PDB entry 6YTN | X-ray diffraction, 2.70 A resolution | chain AAA

Chain AAA:
Protein: Mg-chelatase subunit ChlH
From: Synechocystis sp. PCC 6803
UniProt: P73020 (P73020_SYNY3); numbering as in UniProt (aligned over 1-1331)
Sequence (1351 residues; each row starts with the number of its first residue; numbers below 1 keep their minus sign (Met-19 is residue -19)):
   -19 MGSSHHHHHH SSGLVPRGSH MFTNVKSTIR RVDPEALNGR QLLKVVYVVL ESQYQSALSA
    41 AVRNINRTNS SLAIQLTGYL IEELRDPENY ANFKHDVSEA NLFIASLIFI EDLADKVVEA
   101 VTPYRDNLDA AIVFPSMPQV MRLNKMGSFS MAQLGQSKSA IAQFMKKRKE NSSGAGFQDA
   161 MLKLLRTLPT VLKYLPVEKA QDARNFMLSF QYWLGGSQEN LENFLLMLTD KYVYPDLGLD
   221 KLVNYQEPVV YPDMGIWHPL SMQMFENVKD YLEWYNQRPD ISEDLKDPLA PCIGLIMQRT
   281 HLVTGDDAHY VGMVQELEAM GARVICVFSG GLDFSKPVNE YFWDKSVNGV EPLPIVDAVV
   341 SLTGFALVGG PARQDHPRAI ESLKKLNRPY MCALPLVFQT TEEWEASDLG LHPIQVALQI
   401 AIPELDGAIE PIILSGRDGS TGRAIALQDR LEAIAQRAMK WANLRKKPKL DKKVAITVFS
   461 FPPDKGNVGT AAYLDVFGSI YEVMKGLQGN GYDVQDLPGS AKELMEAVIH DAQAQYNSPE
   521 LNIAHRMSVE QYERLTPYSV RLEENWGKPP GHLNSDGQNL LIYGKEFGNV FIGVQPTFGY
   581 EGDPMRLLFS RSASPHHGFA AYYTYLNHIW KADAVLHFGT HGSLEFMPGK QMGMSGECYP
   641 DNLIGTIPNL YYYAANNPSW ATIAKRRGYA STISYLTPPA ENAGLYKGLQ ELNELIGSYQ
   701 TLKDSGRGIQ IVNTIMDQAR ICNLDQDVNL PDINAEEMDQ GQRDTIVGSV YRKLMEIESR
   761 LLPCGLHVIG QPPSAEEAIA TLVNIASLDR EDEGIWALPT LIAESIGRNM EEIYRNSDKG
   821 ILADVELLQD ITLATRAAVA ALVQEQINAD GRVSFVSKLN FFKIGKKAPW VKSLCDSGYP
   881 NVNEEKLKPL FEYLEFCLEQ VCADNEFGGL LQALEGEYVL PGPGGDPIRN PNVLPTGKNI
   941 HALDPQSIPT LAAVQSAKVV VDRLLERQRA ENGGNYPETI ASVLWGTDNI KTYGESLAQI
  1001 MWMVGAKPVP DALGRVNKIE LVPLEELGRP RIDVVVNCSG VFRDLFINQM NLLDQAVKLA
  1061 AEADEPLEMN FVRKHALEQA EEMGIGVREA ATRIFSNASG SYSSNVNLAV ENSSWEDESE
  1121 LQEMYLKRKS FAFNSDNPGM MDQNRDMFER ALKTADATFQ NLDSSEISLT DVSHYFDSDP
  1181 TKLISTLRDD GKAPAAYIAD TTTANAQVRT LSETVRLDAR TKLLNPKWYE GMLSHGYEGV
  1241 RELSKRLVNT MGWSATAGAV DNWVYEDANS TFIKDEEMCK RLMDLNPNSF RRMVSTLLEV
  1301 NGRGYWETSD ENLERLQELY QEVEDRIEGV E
Not modelled in the structure: -19 to 0, 135-136, 148-156, 220-231, 325-330, 350-352, 380-391, 415-424, 578-582, 629-641, 1331
Differences from the reference sequence: initiating methionine (-19); expression tag (-18 to 0); engineered mutation Trp660 (Glu in P73020)
Reported in the primary citation:
  - conformationally variable residues (loop rearrangement): Gln575 to Asp583
  - mutagenesis - E625D, E625H, E625K, E625Q, E660W, R667A, R667E, R667K: abolished catalytic activity
  - mutagenesis - E625D (Kd=0.91+/-0.40 uM), Y653T (Kd=2.15+/-1.40 uM), E660W (Kd = 0.30 uM), H1174V (Kd= 0.77), D1177A: unchanged binding to DIX
  - mutagenesis - R667A (Kd 9.26 uM), T987A, D988A, K991A (Kd 4.53 uM), S1039A, V1041A, K1129A: decreased binding to DIX
  - mutagenesis - Y653T, T987A, D988A, K991A, S1039A, V1041A, S1103A, K1129A, S1178A: decreased catalytic activity
  - mutagenesis - D1177A: increased catalytic activity
  - mutagenesis - H1174V: unchanged catalytic activity

Summary:
From the paper: Y653T, T987A and D988A, among others, reduce catalytic activity; conformational variability at
Gln575; 19 substitutions were tested in all.
Chain AAA is Mg-chelatase subunit ChlH (Synechocystis sp. PCC 6803); the structure, Magnesium chelatase H
subunit (ChlH) E660W variant from Synechocystis sp.PCC6803, was determined by X-ray diffraction (same
publication as 6YS9, 6YSG, 6YT0 and 6YTJ).
